3VMP - chain A; structure by X-ray diffraction, 1.88 A resolution.

Chain A:
Molecule: Dextranase
Source organism: Streptococcus mutans
Notes: EC 3.2.1.11
Reference sequence: F5BA50 (F5BA50_STRMU); residue numbers follow UniProt; this construct covers 100-732
Chain sequence (643 residues; numbered 98 to 740; the number before each row is that of its first residue):
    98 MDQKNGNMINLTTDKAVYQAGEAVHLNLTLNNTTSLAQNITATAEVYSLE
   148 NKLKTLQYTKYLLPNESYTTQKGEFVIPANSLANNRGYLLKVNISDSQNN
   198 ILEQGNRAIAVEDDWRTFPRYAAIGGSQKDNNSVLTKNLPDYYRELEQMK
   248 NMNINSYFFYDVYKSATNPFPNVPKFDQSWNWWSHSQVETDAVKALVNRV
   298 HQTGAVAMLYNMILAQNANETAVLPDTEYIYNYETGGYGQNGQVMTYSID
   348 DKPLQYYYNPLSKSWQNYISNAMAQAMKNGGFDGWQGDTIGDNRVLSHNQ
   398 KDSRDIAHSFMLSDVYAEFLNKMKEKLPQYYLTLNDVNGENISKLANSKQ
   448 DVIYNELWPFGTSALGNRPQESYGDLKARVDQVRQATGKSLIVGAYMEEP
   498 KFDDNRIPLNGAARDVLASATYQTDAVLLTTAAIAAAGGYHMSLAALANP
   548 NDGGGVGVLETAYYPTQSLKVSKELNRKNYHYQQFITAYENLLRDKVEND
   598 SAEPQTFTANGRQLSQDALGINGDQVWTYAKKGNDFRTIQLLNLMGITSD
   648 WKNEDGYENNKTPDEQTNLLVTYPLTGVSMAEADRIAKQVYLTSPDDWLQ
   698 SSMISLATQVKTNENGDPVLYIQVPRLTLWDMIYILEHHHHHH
Unresolved in the structure: 98-102, 735-740
Sequence notes: expression tag (98-99, 733-740)
Residues lining bound ligands: 5-hydroxypentyl alpha-D-glucopyranoside (E5G): Tyr-257, Asp-258, Tyr-260, Trp-277, Trp-280, Tyr-307, Met-309, Asp-385, Thr-386, Ile-387, Asn-432, Val-434, Tyr-560

Summary:
Ligands of chain A: 5-hydroxypentyl alpha-D-glucopyranoside.
Chain A is Dextranase (Streptococcus mutans); the structure, Crystal structure of dextranase from
Streptococcus mutans in complex with 4,5-epoxypentyl alpha-D-glucopyranoside, was determined by X-ray
diffraction (same publication as 3VMN and 3VMO).
